8YQZ - chains B and H of the 10 polymer chains in the assembly; structure by electron microscopy, 2.78 A resolution.

== Chain B ==
Name: DNA-directed RNA polymerase subunit beta
Source organism: African swine fever virus
Notes: EC 2.7.7.6
Reference sequence: A0A2X0RU95 (A0A2X0RU95_ASF); residues 1-1242 here = UniProt positions 1-1242
Chain sequence (1242 residues; numbered 1 to 1242; the number before each row is that of its first residue):
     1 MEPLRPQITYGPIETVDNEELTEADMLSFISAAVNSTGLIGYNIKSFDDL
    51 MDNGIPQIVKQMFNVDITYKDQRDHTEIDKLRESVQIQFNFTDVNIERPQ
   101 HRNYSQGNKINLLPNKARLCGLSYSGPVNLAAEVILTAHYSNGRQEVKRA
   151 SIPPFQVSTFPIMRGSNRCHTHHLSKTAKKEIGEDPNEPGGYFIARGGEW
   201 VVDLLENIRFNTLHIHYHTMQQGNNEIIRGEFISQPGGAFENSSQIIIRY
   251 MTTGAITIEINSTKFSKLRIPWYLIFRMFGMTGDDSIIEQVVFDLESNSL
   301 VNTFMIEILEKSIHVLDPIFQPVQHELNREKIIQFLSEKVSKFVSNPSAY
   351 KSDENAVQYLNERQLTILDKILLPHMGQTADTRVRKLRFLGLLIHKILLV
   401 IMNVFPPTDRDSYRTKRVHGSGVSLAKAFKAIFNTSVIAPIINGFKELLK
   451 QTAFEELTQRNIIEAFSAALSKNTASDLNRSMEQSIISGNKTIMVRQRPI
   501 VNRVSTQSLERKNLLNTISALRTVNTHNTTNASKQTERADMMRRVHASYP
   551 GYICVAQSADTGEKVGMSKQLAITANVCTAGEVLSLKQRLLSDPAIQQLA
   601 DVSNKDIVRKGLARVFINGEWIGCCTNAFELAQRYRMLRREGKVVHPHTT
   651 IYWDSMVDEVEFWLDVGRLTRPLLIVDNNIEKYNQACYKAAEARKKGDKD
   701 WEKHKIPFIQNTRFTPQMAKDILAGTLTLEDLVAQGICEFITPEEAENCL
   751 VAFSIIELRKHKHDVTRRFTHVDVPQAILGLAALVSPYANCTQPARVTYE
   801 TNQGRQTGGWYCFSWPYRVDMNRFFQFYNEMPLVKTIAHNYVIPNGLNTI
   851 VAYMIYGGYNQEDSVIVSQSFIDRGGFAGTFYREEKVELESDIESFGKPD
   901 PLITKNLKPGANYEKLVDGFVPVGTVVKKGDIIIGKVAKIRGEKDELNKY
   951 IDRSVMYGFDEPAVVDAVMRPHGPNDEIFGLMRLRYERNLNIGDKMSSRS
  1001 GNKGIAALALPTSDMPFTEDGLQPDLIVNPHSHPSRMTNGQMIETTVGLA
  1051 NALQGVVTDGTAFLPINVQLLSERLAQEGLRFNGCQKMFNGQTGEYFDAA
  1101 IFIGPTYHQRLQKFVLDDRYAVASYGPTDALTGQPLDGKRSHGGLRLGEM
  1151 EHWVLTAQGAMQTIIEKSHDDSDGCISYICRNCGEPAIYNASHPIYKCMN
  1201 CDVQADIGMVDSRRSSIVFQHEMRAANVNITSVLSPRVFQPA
Unresolved in the structure: 1-7, 218-224, 490-503, 527-536, 941-948
Ion coordination: Zn2+: C1180, C1183, C1198, C1201

== Chain H ==
Name: DNA-directed RNA polymerase RPB10 homolog
Source organism: African swine fever virus
Reference sequence: A0A0C5BCR6 (A0A0C5BCR6_ASF); residues 1-80 here = UniProt positions 1-80
Chain sequence (80 residues; numbered 1 to 80; the number before each row is that of its first residue):
     1 MLIPVVCFTCGFPIGTYAAIFDKARTEYIKTKMGGTLPQNIPLDASLQIE
    51 LKDLITALGIPMRVCCRTHLITTLDYRKYY
Ion coordination: Zn2+: C7, C10, C65, C66

== Interface between chain B and chain H ==
Residue-residue contacts (64; chain B residue first):
  K180(B) - Y80(H)
  P186(B) - Y80(H)
  N187(B) - Y79(H)  hydrogen bond (side chain-backbone)
  L723(B) - P42(H)
  A724(B) - N40(H)
  W810(B) - M1(H)  hydrophobic
  W810(B) - Y76(H)  hydrophobic
  F813(B) - Y76(H)
  F813(B) - Y79(H)  hydrophobic
  F813(B) - Y80(H)
  W815(B) - Y76(H)  hydrogen bond
  F827(B) - M1(H)  hydrogen bond (backbone-backbone)
  Y828(B) - M1(H)
  Y828(B) - L2(H)
  Y828(B) - F8(H)  hydrophobic
  N829(B) - T73(H)
  N829(B) - L74(H)  hydrogen bond (backbone-backbone)
  E830(B) - H69(H)  salt bridge
  E830(B) - T72(H)  hydrogen bond
  E830(B) - T73(H)
  E830(B) - L74(H)
  M831(B) - T72(H)  hydrogen bond (backbone-backbone)
  M831(B) - L74(H)
  L833(B) - T68(H)
  K835(B) - D44(H)  salt bridge
  K835(B) - L47(H)
  N840(B) - L43(H)
  I843(B) - Y79(H)  hydrophobic
  P844(B) - L74(H)  hydrophobic
  N848(B) - T68(H)
  N848(B) - H69(H)
  N848(B) - T72(H)  hydrogen bond
  I850(B) - T9(H)
  F871(B) - F8(H)
  R874(B) - V6(H)
  R874(B) - C7(H)
  R874(B) - F8(H)  hydrogen bond (side chain-backbone)
  R874(B) - T9(H)  hydrogen bond (side chain-backbone)
  R874(B) - C10(H)
  R874(B) - G11(H)
  D1020(B) - R63(H)
  G1021(B) - R63(H)  hydrogen bond (backbone-side chain)
  Q1023(B) - T9(H)  hydrogen bond (side chain-backbone)
  D1025(B) - T9(H)  hydrogen bond
  A1052(B) - V64(H)  hydrophobic
  A1052(B) - R67(H)
  A1052(B) - T68(H)
  L1053(B) - K52(H)
  L1053(B) - M62(H)
  L1053(B) - V64(H)  hydrophobic
  Q1054(B) - E50(H)
  Q1054(B) - L51(H)
  Q1054(B) - K52(H)
  G1055(B) - I49(H)
  G1055(B) - L51(H)  hydrogen bond (backbone-backbone)
  G1055(B) - I71(H)
  V1056(B) - L47(H)
  V1056(B) - Q48(H)
  V1056(B) - I49(H)
  V1056(B) - E50(H)
  V1057(B) - L47(H)  hydrogen bond (backbone-backbone)
  V1057(B) - Q48(H)
  T1058(B) - Q48(H)
  D1059(B) - D44(H)
Also at the interface, not in a pair above, chain B (45 interface residues in all): C812, Y817, F825, H839, L847, G875, G876, L1022, L1049, E1078, P1105
Also at the interface, not in a pair above, chain H (34 interface residues in all): P4, C65, D75

== Summary ==
The interface between chain B and chain H involves 45 residues on one side and 34 on the other; the contacts
include 14 hydrogen bonds and 2 salt bridges. Polar pairs include E830(B)-H69(H), K835(B)-D44(H) and
N187(B)-Y79(H). C1180(B), C1183(B), C1198(B) and C1201(B) form the Zn2+ site.
Chain B is DNA-directed RNA polymerase subunit beta and chain H is DNA-directed RNA polymerase RPB10 homolog,
both from African swine fever virus; the structure, African swine fever virus RNA Polymerase--DNA complex, was
determined by electron microscopy, deposited together with 8YQT, 8YQU, 8YQV, 8YQW, 8YQX and 8YQY.
